PDB entry 6IFR | electron microscopy, 3.40 A resolution | chains B and J of the 10 polymer chains in the assembly

Chain B:
Molecule: Type III-A CRISPR-associated RAMP protein Csm4
From: Streptococcus thermophilus ND03
UniProt: A0A2U2M037 (A0A2U2M037_STRTR); residues 1-299 here = UniProt positions 1-299
Amino-acid sequence (299 residues; numbered 1 to 299; the number before each row is that of its first residue):
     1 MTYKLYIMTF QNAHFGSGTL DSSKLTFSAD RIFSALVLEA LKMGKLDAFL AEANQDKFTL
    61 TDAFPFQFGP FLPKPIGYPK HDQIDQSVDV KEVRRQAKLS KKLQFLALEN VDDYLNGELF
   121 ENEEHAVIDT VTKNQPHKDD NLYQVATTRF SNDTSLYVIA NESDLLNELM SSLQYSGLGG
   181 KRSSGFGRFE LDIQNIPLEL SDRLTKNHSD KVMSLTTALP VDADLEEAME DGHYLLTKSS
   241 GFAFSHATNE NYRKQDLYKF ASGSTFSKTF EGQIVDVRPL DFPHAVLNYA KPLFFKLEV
Disordered / not traced: 1, 81-88, 298-299

Chain J:
Molecule: type III-A CRISPR-Cas interference complex, NTR
Sequence (43 nucleotides; row label = number of the first residue in the row):
     1 GGUAGGAAUG GGUAAUUAUA GCGAGCUAGA AAGCGUUUCC GUC
Disordered / not traced: 1-6, 42-43

Interface between chain B and chain J:
Residue-residue contacts (18; chain B residue first):
  Leu20(B) with U36(J), base contact
  Asp139(B) with C34(J), hydrogen bond to the sugar
  Asp140(B) with C34(J), hydrogen bond to the sugar; U36(J), hydrogen bond to the sugar; U37(J), sugar contact
  Asn141(B) with U36(J), base contact; U37(J), base contact
  Leu142(B) with C34(J), base contact; G35(J), sugar contact; U36(J), base contact
  Tyr143(B) with U36(J), base contact
  Phe242(B) with C39(J), base contact; C40(J), base contact
  Glu250(B) with C39(J), sugar contact
  Asn251(B) with C39(J), hydrogen bond to the sugar; C40(J), sugar contact
  Tyr252(B) with G41(J), phosphate contact
  Arg253(B) with C40(J), sugar contact

In short:
The interface between chain B and chain J involves 11 residues on one side and 7 on the other; the contacts
include 4 hydrogen bonds. Polar pairs include Asp139(B)-C34(J), Asp140(B)-C34(J) and Asp140(B)-U36(J).
Chain B is Type III-A CRISPR-associated RAMP protein Csm4 (Streptococcus thermophilus ND03) and chain J is
type III-A CRISPR-Cas interference complex, NTR; the structure, Type III-A Csm complex, Cryo-EM structure of
Csm-NTR, ATP bound, was determined by electron microscopy together with 6IFK, 6IFL, 6IFN, 6IFU, 6IFY, 6IFZ and
6IG0 from the same study.
